Entry 2WJU (X-ray diffraction, 2.30 A resolution); this record covers chains A and B.

== Chain A (and B) ==
Protein: Glutathione-S-transferase A2-2
Organism: Homo sapiens
Notes: EC 2.5.1.18; chain B of this document is another copy of the same molecule, construct and numbering; everything in this record applies to it too
UniProt: P09210 (GSTA2_HUMAN); residue numbers follow UniProt; this construct covers 1-222
Amino-acid sequence (222 residues; row label = number of the first residue in the row):
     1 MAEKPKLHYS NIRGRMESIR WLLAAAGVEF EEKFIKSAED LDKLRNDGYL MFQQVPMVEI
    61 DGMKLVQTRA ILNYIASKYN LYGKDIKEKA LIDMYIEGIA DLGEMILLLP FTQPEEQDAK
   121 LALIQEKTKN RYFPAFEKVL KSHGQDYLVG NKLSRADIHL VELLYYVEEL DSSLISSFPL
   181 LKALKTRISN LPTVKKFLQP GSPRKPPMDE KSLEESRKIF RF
Unresolved in the structure: 1
Small-molecule neighbours:
  - glutathione (GSH), molecule 1: Y9, R15, L41, R45, Q53, Q54, V55, P56, Q67, T68, F220
  - glutathione (GSH), molecule 2: D101, K127, R131
Curated features (UniProtKB/Swiss-Prot):
  - binding site (glutathione): Y9, R45, Q54, V55, Q67, T68
  - modified residue: A2 (N-acetylalanine), K4 (N6-succinyllysine)

== Interface between chain A and chain B ==
Contacting residue pairs (60):
  R45(A) with R131(B)
  M51(A) with Y95(B), hydrophobic; A135(B); F136(B), hydrophobic; V139(B), hydrophobic
  F52(A) with M94(B); Y95(B); G98(B); R131(B), hydrogen bond (backbone-side chain); Y132(B), hydrophobic; A135(B), hydrophobic; F136(B), hydrophobic
  D61(A) with K87(B), hydrogen bond (backbone-side chain)
  M63(A) with A90(B), hydrophobic
  L65(A) with A90(B); M94(B), hydrophobic
  V66(A) with M94(B)
  Q67(A) with M94(B); E97(B), hydrogen bond (side chain-backbone); G98(B); D101(B), hydrogen bond
  R69(A) with R69(B); E97(B), salt bridge
  A70(A) with A90(B); D93(B); M94(B)
  N73(A) with D93(B), hydrogen bond
  Y74(A) with I86(B); K87(B); A90(B), hydrophobic
  S77(A) with I86(B)
  K78(A) with I86(B)
  I86(A) with Y74(B); S77(B); K78(B)
  K87(A) with D61(B), hydrogen bond (side chain-backbone); Y74(B)
  K89(A) with K89(B)
  D93(A) with A70(B); N73(B), hydrogen bond
  M94(A) with M51(B), hydrophobic; F52(B); K64(B); V66(B); Q67(B); A70(B)
  Y95(A) with M51(B), hydrophobic
  E97(A) with Q67(B); R69(B), salt bridge
  G98(A) with F52(B); Q67(B)
  D101(A) with Q67(B)
  R131(A) with R45(B); F52(B), hydrogen bond (side chain-backbone); Q54(B)
  Y132(A) with F52(B), hydrophobic
  A135(A) with M51(B); F52(B), hydrophobic
  F136(A) with M51(B), hydrophobic; F52(B), hydrophobic
Other interface residues (no listed pair), chain A (33 interface residues in all): Q53, Q54, K64, Y82, A90, V139
Other interface residues (no listed pair), chain B (34 interface residues in all): Q53, M63, L65, Y82, L91

== Overview ==
Chain A and chain B form an interface of 33 and 34 residues respectively; the contacts include 8 hydrogen
bonds and 2 salt bridges. Polar contacts include R69(A)-E97(B), F52(A)-R131(B) and D61(A)-K87(B). Chain A
binds glutathione. UniProt lists 6 glutathione-binding residues on chain A.
Chain A and chain B are both Glutathione-S-transferase A2-2 (Homo sapiens); the structure, Glutathione
transferase A2-2 in complex with glutathione, was determined by X-ray diffraction together with 2VCT and 2VCV
from the same study.
